PDB entry 6SGB | electron microscopy, 3.30 A resolution | chains CO and CA of the 116 polymer chains in the assembly

Chain CO:
Protein: uS15m
From: Trypanosoma brucei brucei
UniProtKB: Q4GZ99 (Q4GZ99_TRYB2); residues 1-429 here = UniProt positions 1-429
Amino-acid sequence (429 residues; each row starts with the number of its first residue):
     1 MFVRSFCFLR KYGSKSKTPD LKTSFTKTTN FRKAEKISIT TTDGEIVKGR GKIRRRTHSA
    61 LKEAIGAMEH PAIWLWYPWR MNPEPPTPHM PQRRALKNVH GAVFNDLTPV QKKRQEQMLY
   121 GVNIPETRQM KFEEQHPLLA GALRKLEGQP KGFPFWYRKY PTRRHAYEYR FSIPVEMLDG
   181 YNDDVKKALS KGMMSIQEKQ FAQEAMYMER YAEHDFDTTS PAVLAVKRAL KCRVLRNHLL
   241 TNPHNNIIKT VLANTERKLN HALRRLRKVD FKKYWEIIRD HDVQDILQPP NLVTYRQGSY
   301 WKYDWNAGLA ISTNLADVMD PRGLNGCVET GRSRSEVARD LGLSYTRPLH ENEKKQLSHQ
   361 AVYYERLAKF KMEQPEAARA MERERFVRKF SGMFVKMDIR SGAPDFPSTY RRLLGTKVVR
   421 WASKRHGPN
Disordered / not traced: 1-66, 84-88

Chain CA:
Molecule: 9S rRNA
From: Trypanosoma brucei brucei
Sequence (620 nucleotides; each row starts with the number of its first residue):
     1 UAAAUUAUGG UCAAUUGUUA GUAUUCAUAU UAAUUUUUUU AAAUGUUUUA UCAUUUUAUA
    61 AAGGUUUAUU UUUGAAAGAU UUUUUGUAUA AAAUUUUAGG AAUAGUUAAU AAUAAUUUAU
   121 AAUUUUGAUU AGAUUGUUUU GUUAAUGCUA UUAGAUGGGU GUGGAAAAAU AAAAAAAAUA
   181 AUUAAUAUAU AUCAAUAAUA AAUUAAAUUA AUCUAUUAGU CAGAAAUGGA UGCCAGCCGU
   241 UGCGGUAAUU UCUAUGCUUU UAAAUAUUAU ACAAUUAUCA UAUUAAAUUG UUAAGUGCUG
   301 AUUUAACCAA UAAAAAUAUA AAUAAUUUUU AUUUGUUUUU AAACACCAUU AGGUAUAUGC
   361 AAAUAUAAAA UUAUAGUAAU UAUAAAUUAU AUUAUAUUAU AUUUAUUCAU AUAAUUAAUA
   421 GGAUAAUAUU UGUAGUUUUU GAUACCAUGA UAAGGAUUAU AAAUUGAAAG UGUUAAUAUC
   481 AUAAUCAAAA UUUAUUAUUU AUAUUAAAUA UGUAUGUGUA GAUAAAAUAA GAAAUUAAAA
   541 AGGUAUUGUU GCCCACCAAU UUUUAUAAUA AAAAUAACGU GCAGUAAUUA AUAUAUUUAU
   601 AAAAAUAUAU UUUUUUUUUX
Disordered / not traced: 543-553
Modified / non-standard residues: UBD (uridine 3',5'-bis(dihydrogen phosphate)) at position 620
Metal / ion sites: Mg2+: A75, A76

How chain CO and chain CA interact:
Contacting residue pairs (119; chain CO residue first):
  Val110(CO) - A312(CA)  base contact
  Val110(CO) - A313(CA)  sugar contact
  Gln111(CO) - A313(CA)  sugar contact
  Lys113(CO) - A312(CA)  hydrogen bond to the base
  Arg114(CO) - A313(CA)  base contact
  Gln197(CO) - A309(CA)  phosphate contact
  Gln197(CO) - A310(CA)  hydrogen bond to the phosphate
  Leu224(CO) - A314(CA)  base contact
  Arg228(CO) - A314(CA)  hydrogen bond to the base
  Arg228(CO) - A315(CA)  salt bridge to the phosphate
  Lys231(CO) - U311(CA)  phosphate contact
  Lys231(CO) - A312(CA)  salt bridge to the phosphate
  Lys231(CO) - A314(CA)  base contact
  Val234(CO) - U311(CA)  phosphate contact
  Leu235(CO) - U311(CA)  phosphate contact
  His238(CO) - A310(CA)  sugar contact
  Thr241(CO) - U292(CA)  base contact
  Thr241(CO) - A293(CA)  hydrogen bond to the base
  Asn242(CO) - U289(CA)  hydrogen bond to the sugar
  Asn242(CO) - G290(CA)  hydrogen bond to the sugar
  Asn242(CO) - A293(CA)  base contact
  Pro243(CO) - U291(CA)  base contact
  His244(CO) - U289(CA)  sugar contact
  His244(CO) - U291(CA)  base contact
  His244(CO) - C360(CA)  salt bridge to the phosphate
  Asn245(CO) - U288(CA)  base contact
  Asn245(CO) - U289(CA)  hydrogen bond to the base
  Asn245(CO) - A310(CA)  base contact
  Asn246(CO) - U330(CA)  phosphate contact
  Ile247(CO) - A287(CA)  base contact
  Ile247(CO) - U288(CA)  sugar contact
  Ile247(CO) - U311(CA)  sugar contact
  Ile248(CO) - A310(CA)  sugar contact
  Ile248(CO) - U311(CA)  sugar contact
  Lys249(CO) - U328(CA)  phosphate contact
  Val251(CO) - U311(CA)  sugar contact
  Arg257(CO) - A325(CA)  phosphate contact
  Lys258(CO) - A315(CA)  salt bridge to the phosphate
  His261(CO) - A315(CA)  stacking on the base
  Arg265(CO) - A315(CA)  hydrogen bond to the sugar
  Val293(CO) - U125(CA)  phosphate contact
  Thr294(CO) - U126(CA)  base contact
  Arg296(CO) - U123(CA)  salt bridge to the phosphate
  Arg296(CO) - U124(CA)  salt bridge to the phosphate
  Arg296(CO) - U125(CA)  salt bridge to the phosphate
  Gln297(CO) - U126(CA)  base contact
  Ser299(CO) - U126(CA)  hydrogen bond to the base
  Tyr303(CO) - A315(CA)  hydrogen bond to the base
  Asn306(CO) - A316(CA)  base contact
  Ala307(CO) - A315(CA)  base contact
  Ala307(CO) - A316(CA)  hydrogen bond to the sugar
  His350(CO) - U120(CA)  base contact
  Asn352(CO) - A119(CA)  sugar contact
  Asn352(CO) - U120(CA)  base contact
  Lys355(CO) - U118(CA)  hydrogen bond to the sugar
  Gln356(CO) - U118(CA)  sugar contact
  Gln356(CO) - A119(CA)  sugar contact
  His359(CO) - U117(CA)  hydrogen bond to the sugar
  Gln360(CO) - A109(CA)  hydrogen bond to the sugar
  Tyr363(CO) - A112(CA)  base contact
  Tyr363(CO) - U116(CA)  hydrogen bond to the phosphate
  Tyr363(CO) - U117(CA)  sugar contact
  Tyr364(CO) - A111(CA)  stacking on the base
  Arg366(CO) - U117(CA)  sugar contact
  Met381(CO) - U116(CA)  base contact
  Glu382(CO) - A114(CA)  base contact
  Arg385(CO) - A114(CA)  base contact
  Arg385(CO) - U116(CA)  salt bridge to the phosphate
  Phe386(CO) - A114(CA)  base contact
  Lys389(CO) - A114(CA)  phosphate contact
  Met393(CO) - G158(CA)  base contact
  Phe394(CO) - G157(CA)  stacking on the base
  Lys396(CO) - G161(CA)  base contact
  Lys396(CO) - G163(CA)  base contact
  Lys396(CO) - A166(CA)  salt bridge to the phosphate
  Asp398(CO) - A166(CA)  phosphate contact
  Arg400(CO) - G157(CA)  salt bridge to the phosphate
  Ser401(CO) - G157(CA)  base contact
  Gly402(CO) - U89(CA)  sugar contact
  Gly402(CO) - A90(CA)  phosphate contact
  Ala403(CO) - A90(CA)  phosphate contact
  Pro404(CO) - A90(CA)  phosphate contact
  Pro404(CO) - A91(CA)  phosphate contact
  Phe406(CO) - G157(CA)  base contact
  Arg411(CO) - U66(CA)  phosphate contact
  Arg412(CO) - U65(CA)  phosphate contact
  Arg412(CO) - U66(CA)  sugar contact
  Arg412(CO) - A155(CA)  base contact
  Arg412(CO) - U156(CA)  hydrogen bond to the sugar
  Leu413(CO) - G157(CA)  phosphate contact
  Thr416(CO) - G64(CA)  hydrogen bond to the sugar
  Thr416(CO) - U65(CA)  phosphate contact
  Lys417(CO) - G157(CA)  sugar contact
  Lys417(CO) - G158(CA)  phosphate contact
  Val418(CO) - G157(CA)  base contact
  Arg420(CO) - G105(CA)  hydrogen bond to the sugar
  Trp421(CO) - G105(CA)  phosphate contact
  Trp421(CO) - U106(CA)  hydrogen bond to the phosphate
  Trp421(CO) - G157(CA)  base contact
  Ala422(CO) - G105(CA)  hydrogen bond to the phosphate
  Ala422(CO) - U129(CA)  sugar contact
  Ala422(CO) - U130(CA)  sugar contact
  Ser423(CO) - G105(CA)  phosphate contact
  Ser423(CO) - U129(CA)  sugar contact
  Lys424(CO) - U129(CA)  salt bridge to the phosphate
  Lys424(CO) - U130(CA)  salt bridge to the phosphate
  Arg425(CO) - U123(CA)  hydrogen bond to the sugar
  Arg425(CO) - U124(CA)  salt bridge to the phosphate
  Arg425(CO) - A128(CA)  phosphate contact
  Arg425(CO) - U129(CA)  sugar contact
  His426(CO) - A104(CA)  phosphate contact
  His426(CO) - G105(CA)  salt bridge to the phosphate
  His426(CO) - U106(CA)  hydrogen bond to the sugar
  His426(CO) - U107(CA)  sugar contact
  His426(CO) - A122(CA)  hydrogen bond to the sugar
  Gly427(CO) - A122(CA)  sugar contact
  Gly427(CO) - U123(CA)  sugar contact
  Pro428(CO) - U123(CA)  sugar contact
  Asn429(CO) - A92(CA)  hydrogen bond to the phosphate
Also at the interface, not in a pair above, chain CO (79 interface residues in all): Pro109, Leu240, Glu365, Leu367, Phe370, Ile399
Also at the interface, not in a pair above, chain CA (65 interface residues in all): U103, A108, U110, A115, U284, A285, U323, A324, U326, U329, A361

Summary:
Chain CO and chain CA form an interface of 79 and 65 residues respectively; the contacts include 24 hydrogen
bonds, 14 salt bridges and 3 aromatic stacking contacts. Polar pairs include Lys113(CO)-A312(CA),
Arg228(CO)-A314(CA) and Thr241(CO)-A293(CA). A75(CA) and A76(CA) coordinate Mg2+.
Here chain CO is uS15m and chain CA is 9S rRNA, both from Trypanosoma brucei brucei. Entry 6SGB (mt-SSU
assemblosome of Trypanosoma brucei) was determined by electron microscopy (same publication as 6SG9 and 6SGA).
